3M5H - chains A and D of the 6 polymer chains in the assembly; structure by X-ray diffraction, 2.70 A resolution.

# Chain A
Name: Hemagglutinin
From: Influenza A virus
Notes: fragment: Hemagglutinin HA1
UniProt: B7NY59 (B7NY59_9INFA); the construct lacks a stretch of the UniProt sequence and is renumbered around it, so the offset changes along the chain: 10-142 = UniProt 14-146; 144-158 = UniProt 147-161; 159-220 = UniProt 164-225; 229-261 = UniProt 226-258; 2 more segments
Chain sequence (317 residues; row label = number of the first residue in the row; note: 10 numbers in that range are skipped by the numbering (no residue carries them; nothing is unmodelled there); a row labelled like 158A-158B holds insertion residues (158A, then the next letters in order)):
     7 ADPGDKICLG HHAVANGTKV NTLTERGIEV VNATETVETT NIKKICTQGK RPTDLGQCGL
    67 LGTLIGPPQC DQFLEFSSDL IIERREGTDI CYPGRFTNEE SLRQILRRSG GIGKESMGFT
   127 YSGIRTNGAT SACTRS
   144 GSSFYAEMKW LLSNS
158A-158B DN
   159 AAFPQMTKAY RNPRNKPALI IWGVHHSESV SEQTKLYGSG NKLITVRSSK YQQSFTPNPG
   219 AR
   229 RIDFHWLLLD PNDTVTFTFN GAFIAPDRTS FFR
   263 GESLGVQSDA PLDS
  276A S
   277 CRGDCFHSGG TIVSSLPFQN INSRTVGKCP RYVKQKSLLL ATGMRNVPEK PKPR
Unresolved in the structure: 7-9, 327-330
Construct notes: expression tag (7-9)
Disulfide bonds: Cys52-Cys277, Cys64-Cys76, Cys97-Cys139, Cys281-Cys305
Covalently attached groups: N-acetylglucosamine (NAG) linked to Asn38
Reported in the primary citation:
  - binding site for N-acetyl-alpha-neuraminic acid: Tyr98, Trp153, His183 (by similarity / conservation)
  - conformationally variable residues (side-chain flip): Arg220
  - binding site for beta-D-galactopyranose: Lys193, Arg220

# Chain D
Name: Hemagglutinin
From: Influenza A virus
Notes: fragment: Hemagglutinin HA2
UniProt: B7NYS1 (B7NYS1_9INFA); residues 1-178 here correspond to UniProt positions 332-509 (UniProt number = residue number + 331)
Chain sequence (182 residues; numbered 1 to 182; the number before each row is that of its first residue):
     1 GLFGAIAGFI ENGWEGLING WYGFRHQNAQ GEGTAADYKS TQSAIDQITG KLNRLIGKTN
    61 QQFELIDNEF NEIEQQIGNV INWTRDAMTE IWSYNAELLV AMENQHTIDL ADSEMSKLYE
   121 RVKKQLRENA EEDGTGCFEI FHKCDDQCME SIRNNTYDHT QYRTESLQNR IQIDSGRLVP
   181 RG
Unresolved in the structure: 173-182
Construct notes: expression tag (179-182)
Disulfide bonds: Cys144-Cys148
Covalently attached groups: N-acetylglucosamine (NAG) linked to Asn82

# Interface between chain A and chain D
Residue-residue contacts (7; chain A residue first):
  Asn104(A) with Gln75(D); Gln76(D)
  Ser107(A) with Gln75(D); Asn79(D)
  Gln110(A) with Asn79(D), hydrogen bond
  Arg114(A) with Asn79(D)
  Trp234(A) with Gln75(D)
Other interface residues (no listed pair), chain A (7 interface residues in all): Glu106, Arg307
Other interface residues (no listed pair), chain D (4 interface residues in all): Tyr94

# Summary
7 residues of chain A and 4 residues of chain D are in contact; the contacts include 1 hydrogen bond. Its one
hydrogen-bonded contact is Gln110(A)-Asn79(D). N-acetylglucosamine is covalently linked to Asn38(A). From the
paper: a binding site for N-acetyl-alpha-neuraminic acid at Tyr98(A), Trp153(A) and His183(A); a binding site
for beta-D-galactopyranose at Lys193(A) and Arg220(A).
Here chain A is Hemagglutinin and chain D is Hemagglutinin, both from Influenza A virus. Entry 3M5H (Crystal
structure of a H7 influenza virus hemagglutinin complexed with 3SLN) was determined by X-ray diffraction
together with 3M5G, 3M5I and 3M5J from the same study.
